Entry 3WAB (X-ray diffraction, 2.15 A resolution); this record covers chain A.

== Chain A ==
Name: Carboxypeptidase B
From: Sus scrofa
Notes: EC 3.4.17.2
UniProtKB: P09955 (CBPB1_PIG); the construct lacks a stretch of the UniProt sequence, so the offset changes along the chain: 4-187 = UniProt 111-294; 188-308 = UniProt 296-416
Chain sequence (306 residues; numbered 4 to 308 plus 1 insertion-coded residue; the number before each row is that of its first residue):
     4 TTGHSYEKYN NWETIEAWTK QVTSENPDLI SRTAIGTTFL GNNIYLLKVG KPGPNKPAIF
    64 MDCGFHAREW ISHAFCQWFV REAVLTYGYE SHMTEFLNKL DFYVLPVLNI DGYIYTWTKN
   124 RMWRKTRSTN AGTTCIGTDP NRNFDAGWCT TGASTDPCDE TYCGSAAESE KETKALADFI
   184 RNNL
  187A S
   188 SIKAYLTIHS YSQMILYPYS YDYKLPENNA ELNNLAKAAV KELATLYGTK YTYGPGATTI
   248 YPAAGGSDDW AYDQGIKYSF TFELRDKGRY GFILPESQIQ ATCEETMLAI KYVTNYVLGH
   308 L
Not modelled in the structure: 4-5
Disulfides: Cys66-Cys79, Cys138-Cys161, Cys152-Cys166
Ion coordination: Zn2+ site 1: His69, Glu72, His196 (together with DD2); Zn2+ site 2: Glu85, Glu291; Zn2+ site 3: Ser197, Glu270 (together with DD2, cacodylate ion)
Residues lining bound ligands: DD2 (DDW; (2R)-7-amino-2-(sulfanylmethyl)heptanoic acid): His69, Glu72, Arg127, Asn144, Arg145, His196, Ser197, Leu203, Ser207, Ile247, Tyr248, Ala250, Gly253, Asp255, Thr268, Glu270

== Summary ==
Bound to chain A: DD2. His69, Glu72 and His196 coordinate Zn2+ site 1. Glu85 and Glu291 coordinate Zn2+ site
2.
Chain A is Carboxypeptidase B (Sus scrofa); the structure, Carboxypeptidase B in complex with DD2, was
determined by X-ray diffraction, deposited together with 3WC5, 3WC6 and 3WC7.
